Entry 8TO2 (electron microscopy, 2.00 A resolution); this record covers chains A and m of the 29 polymer chains in the assembly.

[Chain A]
Protein: Phycobiliprotein ApcE
Organism: Synechocystis sp. PCC 6803
Reference sequence: Q55544 (APCE_SYNY3); numbering as in UniProt (aligned over 1-896)
Sequence (896 residues; numbered 1 to 896; the number before each row is that of its first residue):
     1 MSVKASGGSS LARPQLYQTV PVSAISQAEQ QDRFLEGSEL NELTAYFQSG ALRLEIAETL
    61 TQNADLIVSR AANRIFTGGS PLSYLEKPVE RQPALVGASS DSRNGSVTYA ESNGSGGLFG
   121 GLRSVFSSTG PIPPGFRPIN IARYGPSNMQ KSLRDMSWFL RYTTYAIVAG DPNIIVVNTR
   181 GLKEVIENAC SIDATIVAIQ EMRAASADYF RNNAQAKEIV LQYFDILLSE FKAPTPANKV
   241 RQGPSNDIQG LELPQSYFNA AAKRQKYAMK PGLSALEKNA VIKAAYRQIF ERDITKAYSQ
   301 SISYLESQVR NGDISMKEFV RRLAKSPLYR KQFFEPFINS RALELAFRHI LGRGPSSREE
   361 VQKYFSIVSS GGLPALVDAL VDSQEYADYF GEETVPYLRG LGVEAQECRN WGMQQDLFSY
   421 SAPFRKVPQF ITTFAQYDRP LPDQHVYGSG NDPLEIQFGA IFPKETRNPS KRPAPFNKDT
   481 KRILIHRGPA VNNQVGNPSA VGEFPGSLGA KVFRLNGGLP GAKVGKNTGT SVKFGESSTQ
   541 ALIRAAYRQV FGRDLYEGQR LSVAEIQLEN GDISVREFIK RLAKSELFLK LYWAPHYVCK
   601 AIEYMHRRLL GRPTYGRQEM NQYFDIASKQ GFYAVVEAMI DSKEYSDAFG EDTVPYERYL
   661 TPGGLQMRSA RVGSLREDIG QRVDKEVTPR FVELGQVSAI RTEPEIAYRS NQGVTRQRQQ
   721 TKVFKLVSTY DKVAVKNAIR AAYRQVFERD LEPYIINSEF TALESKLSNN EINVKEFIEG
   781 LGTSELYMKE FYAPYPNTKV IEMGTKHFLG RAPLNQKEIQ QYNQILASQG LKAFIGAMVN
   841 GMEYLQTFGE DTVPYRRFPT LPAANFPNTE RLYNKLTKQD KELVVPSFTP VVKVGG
Unresolved in the structure: 1, 87-130, 523-528, 693-896
Covalently attached groups: phycocyanobilin (CYC) linked to Cys-190
Residues lining bound ligands:
  - phycocyanobilin (CYC), molecule 1: Pro-14, Gln-249, Leu-251, Leu-253, Tyr-257, Leu-401, Ala-405, Gln-406, Glu-407, Cys-408, Trp-411
  - phycocyanobilin (CYC), molecule 2: Ile-75, Ile-139, Tyr-144, Asn-148, Lys-151, Ser-152, Arg-154, Asp-155, Met-156, Trp-158, Phe-159, Tyr-162, Asn-178, Thr-179, Leu-182, Val-185, Ile-186, Ala-189, Ser-191, Ala-194, Thr-195
  - phycocyanobilin (CYC), molecule 3: Arg-292, Tyr-298, Tyr-420, Phe-424
  - phycocyanobilin (CYC), molecule 4: Tyr-304, Ser-307, Gln-308, Arg-310, Asn-311, Asp-313
  - phycocyanobilin (CYC), molecule 5: Ile-338, Asn-339, Ser-340, Arg-358, Val-361, Gln-362, Phe-365, Ile-431, Arg-439
  - phycocyanobilin (CYC), molecule 6: Tyr-447, Tyr-597, Val-598, Cys-599, Arg-617, Asn-621, Phe-624
  - phycocyanobilin (CYC), molecule 7: Ile-456, Gln-457, Phe-458, Gly-459, Arg-553
  - phycocyanobilin (CYC), molecule 8: Ile-483, Leu-484, Ile-485, His-486, Ala-490, Asn-493, Val-495
  - phycocyanobilin (CYC), molecule 9: Lys-533, Val-563, Ile-566, Asn-570
UniProt features mapped onto this chain:
  - binding site ((2R,3E)-phycocyanobilin): Cys-190

[Chain m]
Protein: Allophycocyanin beta chain
Organism: Synechocystis sp. PCC 6803
Reference sequence: Q01952 (APCB_SYNY3); residues 1-161 here = UniProt positions 1-161
Sequence (161 residues; row label = number of the first residue in the row):
     1 MQDAITAVIN SADVQGKYLD GAAMDKLKSY FASGELRVRA ASVISANAAT IVKEAVAKSL
    61 LYSDVTRPGG NMYTTRRYAA CIRDLDYYLR YATYAMLAGD ASILDERVLN GLKETYNSLG
   121 VPISSTVQAI QAIKEVTASL VGADAGKEMG VYLDYICSGL S
Covalently attached groups: phycocyanobilin (CYC) linked to Cys-81
Residues lining bound ligands:
  - phycocyanobilin (CYC), molecule 1: Leu-60, Val-65, Asn-71, Met-72, Arg-76, Arg-77, Ala-80, Arg-83, Asp-84, Leu-85, Tyr-87, Tyr-88, Tyr-91, Arg-107, Val-108, Leu-112, Thr-115, Tyr-116, Leu-119, Val-121, Pro-122, Ser-125, Thr-126
  - phycocyanobilin (CYC), molecule 2: Leu-61, Tyr-62, Thr-66, Tyr-73, Thr-74, Thr-75, Tyr-78
UniProt features mapped onto this chain:
  - binding site ((2R,3E)-phycocyanobilin): Cys-81
  - modified residue: Asn-71 (N4-methylasparagine)

[Chain A / chain m interface]
Residue-residue contacts - 97 pairs, chain A then chain m:
  Arg-13(A) / Glu-106(m)
  Tyr-17(A) / Thr-6(m)  hydrogen bond (side chain-backbone)
  Tyr-17(A) / Ile-9(m)
  Tyr-17(A) / Asn-10(m)  hydrogen bond
  Thr-19(A) / Asp-3(m)  hydrogen bond
  Thr-19(A) / Thr-6(m)
  Pro-21(A) / Asp-3(m)
  Pro-21(A) / Ile-5(m)  hydrophobic
  Pro-21(A) / Tyr-30(m)
  Val-22(A) / Met-1(m)  hydrophobic
  Val-22(A) / Asp-3(m)
  Ile-25(A) / Met-1(m)  hydrophobic
  Ile-25(A) / Tyr-94(m)  hydrophobic
  Ile-25(A) / Leu-97(m)
  Ile-25(A) / Ala-98(m)
  Ser-26(A) / Met-1(m)  hydrogen bond
  Ala-28(A) / Tyr-94(m)
  Glu-29(A) / Tyr-91(m)  hydrogen bond
  Glu-29(A) / Tyr-94(m)
  Glu-29(A) / Arg-107(m)  salt bridge
  Asp-32(A) / Tyr-87(m)
  Asp-32(A) / Arg-90(m)  salt bridge
  Arg-33(A) / Arg-90(m)
  Arg-33(A) / Tyr-94(m)  hydrogen bond (backbone-side chain)
  Phe-34(A) / Ile-44(m)  hydrophobic
  Phe-34(A) / Ser-45(m)
  Phe-34(A) / Ala-48(m)  hydrophobic
  Phe-34(A) / Leu-89(m)  hydrophobic
  Phe-34(A) / Arg-90(m)
  Phe-34(A) / Thr-93(m)
  Leu-35(A) / Tyr-94(m)  hydrophobic
  Leu-35(A) / Leu-97(m)  hydrophobic
  Leu-40(A) / Val-38(m)
  Leu-40(A) / Ser-42(m)
  Leu-43(A) / Val-38(m)  hydrophobic
  Leu-43(A) / Leu-97(m)  hydrophobic
  Thr-44(A) / Glu-35(m)  hydrogen bond
  Thr-44(A) / Val-38(m)
  Tyr-46(A) / Ile-5(m)
  Tyr-46(A) / Phe-31(m)
  Phe-47(A) / Tyr-30(m)  hydrophobic
  Phe-47(A) / Phe-31(m)  hydrophobic
  Phe-47(A) / Gly-34(m)
  Phe-47(A) / Val-38(m)  hydrophobic
  Gly-50(A) / Phe-31(m)
  Leu-54(A) / Met-24(m)  hydrophobic
  Leu-54(A) / Leu-27(m)  hydrophobic
  Leu-54(A) / Lys-28(m)
  Leu-54(A) / Phe-31(m)  hydrophobic
  Ala-57(A) / Met-24(m)  hydrophobic
  Glu-58(A) / Met-24(m)
  Thr-61(A) / Tyr-18(m)
  Ala-64(A) / Tyr-18(m)
  Ser-157(A) / Tyr-18(m)  hydrogen bond (backbone-side chain)
  Leu-160(A) / Tyr-18(m)
  Arg-161(A) / Asp-13(m)  salt bridge
  Arg-161(A) / Gly-16(m)
  Arg-161(A) / Lys-17(m)
  Arg-161(A) / Tyr-18(m)
  Tyr-162(A) / Asp-13(m)  hydrogen bond
  Tyr-165(A) / Ile-9(m)
  Tyr-165(A) / Ala-12(m)
  Tyr-165(A) / Asp-13(m)
  Tyr-165(A) / Lys-17(m)  hydrogen bond (side chain-backbone)
  Tyr-165(A) / Leu-19(m)  hydrophobic
  Val-168(A) / Ile-5(m)  hydrophobic
  Val-168(A) / Leu-19(m)  hydrophobic
  Val-168(A) / Leu-27(m)  hydrophobic
  Ala-169(A) / Ile-5(m)  hydrophobic
  Arg-292(A) / Tyr-87(m)
  Ala-297(A) / Ala-79(m)
  Ala-297(A) / Arg-83(m)
  Tyr-298(A) / Arg-76(m)
  Tyr-298(A) / Ala-80(m)
  Tyr-298(A) / Arg-83(m)
  Ser-419(A) / Asn-110(m)
  Tyr-420(A) / Arg-107(m)
  Tyr-420(A) / Val-108(m)  hydrogen bond (side chain-backbone)
  Tyr-420(A) / Asn-110(m)
  Tyr-420(A) / Gly-111(m)
  Tyr-420(A) / Leu-112(m)  hydrogen bond (side chain-backbone)
  Tyr-420(A) / Thr-115(m)
  Ser-421(A) / Gly-111(m)
  Ser-421(A) / Glu-114(m)  hydrogen bond
  Ser-421(A) / Thr-115(m)
  Phe-424(A) / Thr-115(m)
  Phe-424(A) / Ser-118(m)
  Phe-424(A) / Leu-119(m)  hydrophobic
  Thr-466(A) / Lys-113(m)
  Thr-466(A) / Glu-114(m)
  Thr-466(A) / Asn-117(m)  hydrogen bond
  Thr-466(A) / Ser-118(m)
  Arg-467(A) / Asn-117(m)
  Arg-467(A) / Ser-118(m)
  Asn-468(A) / Ser-118(m)  hydrogen bond (backbone-side chain)
  Pro-469(A) / Glu-114(m)
  Pro-469(A) / Ser-118(m)
Also at the interface, not in a pair above, chain A (50 interface residues in all): Gln-15, Leu-16, Glu-36, Gln-48, Thr-164, Lys-296, Lys-464, Glu-465
Also at the interface, not in a pair above, chain m (54 interface residues in all): Gln-2, Arg-37, Ala-41, Asp-86, Ile-103, Asp-105

[Overview]
Chain A and chain m form an interface of 50 and 54 residues respectively; the contacts include 15 hydrogen
bonds and 3 salt bridges. Among the polar pairs are Glu-29(A)/Arg-107(m), Asp-32(A)/Arg-90(m) and
Arg-161(A)/Asp-13(m). Bound to chain A: 8 copies of phycocyanobilin.
Here chain A is Phycobiliprotein ApcE and chain m is Allophycocyanin beta chain, both from Synechocystis sp.
PCC 6803. Entry 8TO2 (Bottom cylinder of high-resolution phycobilisome quenched by OCP (local refinement)) was
determined by electron microscopy, deposited together with 8TPJ.
